Entry 8EA4 (electron microscopy, 3.00 A resolution); this record covers chains W and 4 of the 31 polymer chains in the assembly.

[Chain W]
Molecule: TnsB
Organism: Scytonema hofmannii
Sequence (584 residues; each row starts with the number of its first residue):
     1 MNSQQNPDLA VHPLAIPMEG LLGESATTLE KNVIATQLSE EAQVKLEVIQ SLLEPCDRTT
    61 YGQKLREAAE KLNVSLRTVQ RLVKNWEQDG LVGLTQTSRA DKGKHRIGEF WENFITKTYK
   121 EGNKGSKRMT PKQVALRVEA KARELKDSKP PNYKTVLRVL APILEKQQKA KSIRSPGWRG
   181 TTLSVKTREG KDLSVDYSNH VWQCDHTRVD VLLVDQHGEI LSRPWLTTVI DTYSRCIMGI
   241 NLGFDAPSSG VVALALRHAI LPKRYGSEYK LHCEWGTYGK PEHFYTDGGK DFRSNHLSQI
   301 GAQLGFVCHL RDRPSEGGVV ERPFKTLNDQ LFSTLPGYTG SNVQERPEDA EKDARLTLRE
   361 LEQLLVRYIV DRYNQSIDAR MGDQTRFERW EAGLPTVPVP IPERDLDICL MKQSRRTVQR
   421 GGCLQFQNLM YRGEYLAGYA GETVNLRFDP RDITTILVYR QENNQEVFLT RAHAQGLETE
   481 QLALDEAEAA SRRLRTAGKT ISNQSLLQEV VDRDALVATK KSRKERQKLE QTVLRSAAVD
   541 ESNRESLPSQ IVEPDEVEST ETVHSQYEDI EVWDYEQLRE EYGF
Unresolved in the structure: 1-28, 543-584
Bound ions: Mg2+: Asp205, Asp287 (shared with 1 residue of chain 3)
From the paper describing this entry:
  - mutagenesis - Y439A: decreased catalytic activity with TnsC
  - mutagenesis - R432A: unchanged catalytic activity with TnsC
  - mutagenesis - R432A: unchanged catalytic activity (ATP hydrolysis)

[Chain 4]
Molecule: RE_F
Sequence (75 nucleotides; row label = number of the first residue in the row; numbers below 1 keep their minus sign (DT-50 is residue -50)):
   -50 TTACTGATGA CAATAATTTG TCACAACGAC ATATAATTAG TCACTGTACA TCTACGATAC
    10 GTAGCGGCCG ACGCG
Unresolved in the structure: -50 to -29, 20-24

[How chain W and chain 4 interact]
Pairs across the interface (23; chain W residue first):
  Ser172(W) with DT-4(4), base contact
  Arg174(W) with DT-6(4), sugar contact; DG-5(4), hydrogen bond to the base
  Thr207(W) with DA-1(4), phosphate contact
  Arg208(W) with DC1(4), sugar contact
  Arg223(W) with DC1(4), hydrogen bond to the phosphate; DT2(4), salt bridge to the phosphate; DA3(4), salt bridge to the phosphate
  Pro314(W) with DA-1(4), base contact
  Ser315(W) with DA-1(4), hydrogen bond to the base
  Glu321(W) with DC-2(4), base contact; DA-1(4), sugar contact
  Arg322(W) with DC-2(4), hydrogen bond to the base
  Lys325(W) with DT-4(4), base contact; DA-3(4), sugar contact; DC-2(4), hydrogen bond to the sugar
  Asn328(W) with DC-2(4), phosphate contact
  Ser341(W) with DC-2(4), phosphate contact
  Asn342(W) with DT2(4), phosphate contact
  Val343(W) with DT2(4), base contact
  Arg346(W) with DT2(4), base contact; DA3(4), salt bridge to the phosphate
  Arg526(W) with DC4(4), salt bridge to the phosphate
Other interface residues (no listed pair), chain W (21 interface residues in all): His206, Leu212, Trp225, Phe324, Glu351
Other interface residues (no listed pair), chain 4 (11 interface residues in all): DT0

[Overview]
21 residues of chain W and 11 residues of chain 4 are in contact; the contacts include 5 hydrogen bonds and 4
salt bridges. Polar contacts include Arg174(W)-DG-5(4), Ser315(W)-DA-1(4) and Arg322(W)-DC-2(4). The paper
reports that Y439A of chain W reduces catalytic activity with TnsC; R432A of chain W leaves catalytic activity
with TnsC unchanged.
Chain W is TnsB (Scytonema hofmannii) and chain 4 is RE_F; the structure, V-K CAST Transpososome from
Scytonema hofmanni, minor configuration, was determined by electron microscopy together with 8EA3 and 7SVU
from the same study.
